5ZRD - chains A and B of the 4 polymer chains in the assembly; structure by X-ray diffraction, 2.30 A resolution.

[Chain A (and B)]
Molecule: Tyrosinase
Source organism: Burkholderia thailandensis (strain ATCC 700388 / DSM 13276 / CIP 106301 / E264)
Notes: EC 1.14.18.1; chain B of this document is another copy of the same molecule, construct and numbering; everything in this record applies to it too
Reference sequence: Q2T7K1 (Q2T7K1_BURTA); residue numbers follow UniProt; this construct covers 2-535
Sequence (549 residues; each row starts with the number of its first residue; numbering starts at 0):
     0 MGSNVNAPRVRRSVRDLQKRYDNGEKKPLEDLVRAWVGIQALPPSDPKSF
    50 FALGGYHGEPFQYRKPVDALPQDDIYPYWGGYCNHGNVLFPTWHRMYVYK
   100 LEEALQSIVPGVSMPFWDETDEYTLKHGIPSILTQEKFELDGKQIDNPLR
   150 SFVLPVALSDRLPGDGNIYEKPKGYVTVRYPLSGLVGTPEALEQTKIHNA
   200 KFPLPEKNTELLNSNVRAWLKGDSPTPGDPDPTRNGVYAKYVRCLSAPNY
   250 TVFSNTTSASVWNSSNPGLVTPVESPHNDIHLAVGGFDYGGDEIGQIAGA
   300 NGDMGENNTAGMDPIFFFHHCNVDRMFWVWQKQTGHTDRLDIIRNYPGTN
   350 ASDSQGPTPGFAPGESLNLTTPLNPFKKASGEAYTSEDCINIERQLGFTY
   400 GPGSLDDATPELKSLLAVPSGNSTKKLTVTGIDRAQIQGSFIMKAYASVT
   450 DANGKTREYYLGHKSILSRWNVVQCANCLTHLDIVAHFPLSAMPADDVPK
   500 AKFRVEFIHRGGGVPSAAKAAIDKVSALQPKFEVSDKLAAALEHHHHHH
Unresolved in the structure: 0-3, 538-548 (chain B: 0-5, 537-548)
Covalent attachments: covalent link Cys-82/His-84
Differences from the reference sequence: expression tag (0-1, 536-548)

[How chain A and chain B interact]
Residue-residue contacts - 49 pairs, chain A then chain B:
  Arg-63(A) with Asp-72(B), hydrogen bond (side chain-backbone); Asp-73(B), salt bridge
  Pro-65(A) with Leu-69(B), hydrophobic; Pro-70(B); Asp-73(B)
  Val-66(A) with Asp-73(B)
  Leu-69(A) with Pro-65(B), hydrophobic; Leu-69(B), hydrophobic
  Pro-70(A) with Pro-65(B)
  Asp-72(A) with Arg-63(B), hydrogen bond (backbone-side chain); Phe-360(B); Ala-361(B); Pro-362(B)
  Asp-73(A) with Arg-63(B), salt bridge; Pro-65(B); Val-66(B); Tyr-75(B), hydrogen bond (backbone-side chain); Pro-362(B)
  Ile-74(A) with Pro-362(B)
  Tyr-75(A) with Asp-73(B), hydrogen bond (side chain-backbone); Tyr-75(B), hydrophobic
  Val-260(A) with Asn-344(B)
  Ser-263(A) with Arg-343(B)
  Ser-264(A) with Ile-342(B)
  Arg-343(A) with Thr-429(B); Glu-532(B), salt bridge
  Asn-344(A) with Val-260(B); Pro-346(B); Asp-482(B), hydrogen bond; Val-484(B)
  Tyr-345(A) with Val-260(B), hydrophobic
  Pro-346(A) with Asn-344(B); Pro-346(B)
  Gly-359(A) with Asp-72(B)
  Phe-360(A) with Asp-72(B)
  Ala-361(A) with Asp-72(B)
  Pro-362(A) with Asp-72(B); Asp-73(B); Ile-74(B)
  Glu-364(A) with Arg-433(B), salt bridge
  Ser-365(A) with Ile-431(B); Asp-482(B)
  Asn-367(A) with Ile-431(B)
  Thr-429(A) with Arg-343(B)
  Ile-431(A) with Arg-343(B)
  Asp-482(A) with Asn-344(B); Ser-365(B)
  Val-484(A) with Asn-344(B)
  Glu-532(A) with Arg-343(B), salt bridge
Interface residues without a listed pair, chain A (30 interface residues in all): Ile-342, Thr-427
Interface residues without a listed pair, chain B (27 interface residues in all): Ser-263, Ser-264, Tyr-345

[Overview]
30 residues of chain A and 27 residues of chain B are in contact, with 5 hydrogen bonds and 5 salt bridges.
Polar contacts include Arg-63(A)/Asp-73(B), Arg-343(A)/Glu-532(B) and Glu-364(A)/Arg-433(B).
Both chains are Tyrosinase (Burkholderia thailandensis (strain ATCC 700388 / DSM 13276 / CIP 106301 / E264)).
Entry 5ZRD (Tyrosinase from Burkholderia thailandensis (BtTYR) at low pH condition) was determined by X-ray
diffraction together with 5ZRE from the same study.
